PDB entry 8X2J | electron microscopy, 2.70 A resolution | chains A and C of the 8 polymer chains in the assembly

# Chain A
Name: Cytochrome c7-like domain-containing protein
Source organism: Chloroflexus aurantiacus (strain ATCC 29366 / DSM 635 / J-10-fl)
Reference sequence: A9WEV2 (A9WEV2_CHLAA); numbering as in UniProt (aligned over 1-219)
Amino-acid sequence (219 residues; each row starts with the number of its first residue):
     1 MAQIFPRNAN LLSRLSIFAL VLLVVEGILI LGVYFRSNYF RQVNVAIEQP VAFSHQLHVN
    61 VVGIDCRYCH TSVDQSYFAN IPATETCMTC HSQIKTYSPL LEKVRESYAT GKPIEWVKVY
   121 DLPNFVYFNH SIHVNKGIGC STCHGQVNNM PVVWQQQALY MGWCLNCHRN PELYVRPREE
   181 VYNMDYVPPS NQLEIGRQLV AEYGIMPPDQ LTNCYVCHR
Disordered / not traced: 1
Glycans and other covalent adducts: heme c (HEC) linked to Cys66, Cys69, Cys87, Cys90, Cys140, Cys143, Cys164, Cys167, Cys214, Cys217
Ion coordination: heme c Fe (5 sites), coordinated by His55, His58, His70, His91, His130, His133, His144, Met161, His168, His218
Residues lining bound ligands:
  - heme c (HEC), molecule 1: Arg41, Leu122, Pro123, Phe125, Val126, Leu159, Tyr160, Met161, Leu165, His168, Leu211, Thr212, Asn213, His218
  - heme c (HEC), molecule 2: Gln49, Phe53, His55, His58, Val59, Ile64, Asp65, His70, Ile81, Pro82, Trp116, Val117, Lys118, Val119, Tyr120, His144, Val147, Asn148, Val153, Met184
  - heme c (HEC), molecule 3: Val51, Phe53, Leu57, His58, Val62, Ile64, Tyr68, Pro82, Thr86, His91, Ile94, Lys95, Leu100, Leu101, Val104, Trp116
  - heme c (HEC), molecule 4: His70, Val73, Tyr77, Phe78, Ala79, Asn80, Ile81, Lys118, Tyr120, Asp121, Leu122, Phe128, His130, His133, Val134, Ile138, Gly139, His144, Leu159, Tyr182
  - heme c (HEC), molecule 5: Leu122, Val126, Tyr127, Phe128, Asn129, Ile132, His133, Lys136, Ile138, Trp163, His168, Tyr174, Gly204, Ile205, Met206, Gln210, Leu211, Val216

# Chain C
Name: Polysulphide reductase NrfD
Source organism: Chloroflexus aurantiacus (strain ATCC 29366 / DSM 635 / J-10-fl)
Reference sequence: A9WEV4 (A9WEV4_CHLAA); residue numbers follow UniProt; this construct covers 1-486
Amino-acid sequence (486 residues; row label = number of the first residue in the row):
     1 MAQAQPLRTR PQDDGEAYLL PGETYTSISA KIGDVPLTPP LKTPKGWLAG FSVAFFMLMI
    61 FFVSVTWLFI RGVGIWGINI PVGWGMDIIN FVWWIGIGHA GTLISAILLL LNQGWRNSIN
   121 RFAEAMTLFA VACAGLYPIL HLGRPWLFYW LIPYPNTHGM WPQFRSALAW DVFAISTYAT
   181 VSLVFWLVGL IPDFATLRDR AKNIWVKRLY GIAALGWRGS ARHWHRYEMA SILLAGLSTP
   241 LVVSVHSIIS LDFAISQVPG WQVTVFPPYF VAGAVFAGFA MVLLLMIPVR TFYGFENYIT
   301 LHHLDVMAKV MLTTGMIVVY GYFMEVFASL YSGNEFEEYL LYNRLFGPSS WAYWGLLFCN
   361 AVAIQPLWFK KVRQNIPALL IISLIVSVGM WLERYVIIVI SLERDFLPSS WDIYIPTIWD
   421 WSLYIGTFGL FFTLLFLFIR VLPMINIFEM RLFLYQETEK AKQRAGHGAH GHGHEQSPAH
   481 GAATAD
Disordered / not traced: 1-15, 465-486
Residues lining bound ligands:
  - heme c (HEC): Trp150, Thr157, His158, Met160
  - 2-heptyl-4-hydroxy quinoline N-oxide (HQO): Trp84, Ile88, Phe91, Gly135, Pro138, His141, Leu142, Phe148, Leu151, Ile152, Leu168, Asp171, Val172, Ile175, Ser176, Asp252
  - pe(15:0/15:0) (JL3; [(2R)-3-[2-azanylethoxy(oxidanyl)phosphoryl]oxy-2-pentadecanoyloxy-propyl] pentadecanoate): Leu103, Ile107, Leu110, Leu111, Asn112, Gln113, Thr239, Val243, Val271, Lys460
  - pe(16:0/14:0) (JLQ; [(2R)-3-[2-azanylethoxy(oxidanyl)phosphoryl]oxy-2-tetradecanoyloxy-propyl] hexadecanoate): Tyr18, Leu103, Leu108, Leu111, Gln113, Trp115, Pro268, Val271, Ala272, His302, Val306, Lys309, Val310, Thr313, Thr314, Ile317
  - JM9 (1,3-bis(13-methyltetradecanoyloxy)propan-2-yl pentadecanoate): Leu110, Met229, Ile232, Leu233, Gly236, Leu237, Thr239, Pro240, Val243, Ser244
From the paper describing this entry:
  - binding site for 2-heptyl-4-hydroxy quinoline N-oxide: Trp84, Ile88, Phe91, Pro138, His141, Leu168, Asp171, Ile175
  - contacts within the chain: Tyr178-His246, His99-His246 (hydrogen bond), Ile95-His246, Asp171-Asp252 (hydrogen bond)
  - conformationally variable residues (side-chain flip): His141, Asp171
  - catalytic residues: His141, Asp171 (proposed by the authors, not directly observed)

# Interface between chain A and chain C
Contacting residue pairs (14):
  Ile4(A) with Arg198(C); Lys207(C); Arg208(C)
  Phe5(A) with Arg208(C); Gly211(C); Ile212(C), hydrophobic
  Arg36(A) with Pro155(C); Asn156(C); Thr157(C)
  Tyr160(A) with Thr157(C)
  Met161(A) with His158(C); Met160(C), hydrophobic
  Gly162(A) with Thr157(C), hydrogen bond (backbone-backbone); His158(C), hydrogen bond (backbone-backbone)
Also at the interface, not in a pair above, chain A (7 interface residues in all): Leu165

# Summary
7 residues of chain A face 10 of chain C across their interface, with 2 hydrogen bonds. Main-chain hydrogen
bonds include Gly162(A)-Thr157(C) and Gly162(A)-His158(C). From the paper: catalytic residues His141(C) and
Asp171(C); a binding site for 2-heptyl-4-hydroxy quinoline N-oxide at Trp84(C), Ile88(C) and Phe91(C) among
others.
Chain A is Cytochrome c7-like domain-containing protein and chain C is Polysulphide reductase NrfD, both from
Chloroflexus aurantiacus (strain ATCC 29366 / DSM 635 / J-10-fl); the structure, Cryo-EM structure of the
photosynthetic alternative complex III with a quinone inhibitor HQNO from Chloroflexus aurantiacus, was
determined by electron microscopy (same publication as 8K9E and 8K9F).
